Entry 6WJJ (electron microscopy, 3.80 A resolution); this record covers chains A and H of the 12 polymer chains in the assembly.

[Chain A]
Molecule: Protective antigen
Organism: Bacillus anthracis
UniProt: P13423 (PAG_BACAN); the construct has insertions or renumbered stretches relative to UniProt, so the offset changes along the chain: 1-162 = UniProt 33-194; 166-735 = UniProt 195-764
Chain sequence (735 residues; each row starts with the number of its first residue):
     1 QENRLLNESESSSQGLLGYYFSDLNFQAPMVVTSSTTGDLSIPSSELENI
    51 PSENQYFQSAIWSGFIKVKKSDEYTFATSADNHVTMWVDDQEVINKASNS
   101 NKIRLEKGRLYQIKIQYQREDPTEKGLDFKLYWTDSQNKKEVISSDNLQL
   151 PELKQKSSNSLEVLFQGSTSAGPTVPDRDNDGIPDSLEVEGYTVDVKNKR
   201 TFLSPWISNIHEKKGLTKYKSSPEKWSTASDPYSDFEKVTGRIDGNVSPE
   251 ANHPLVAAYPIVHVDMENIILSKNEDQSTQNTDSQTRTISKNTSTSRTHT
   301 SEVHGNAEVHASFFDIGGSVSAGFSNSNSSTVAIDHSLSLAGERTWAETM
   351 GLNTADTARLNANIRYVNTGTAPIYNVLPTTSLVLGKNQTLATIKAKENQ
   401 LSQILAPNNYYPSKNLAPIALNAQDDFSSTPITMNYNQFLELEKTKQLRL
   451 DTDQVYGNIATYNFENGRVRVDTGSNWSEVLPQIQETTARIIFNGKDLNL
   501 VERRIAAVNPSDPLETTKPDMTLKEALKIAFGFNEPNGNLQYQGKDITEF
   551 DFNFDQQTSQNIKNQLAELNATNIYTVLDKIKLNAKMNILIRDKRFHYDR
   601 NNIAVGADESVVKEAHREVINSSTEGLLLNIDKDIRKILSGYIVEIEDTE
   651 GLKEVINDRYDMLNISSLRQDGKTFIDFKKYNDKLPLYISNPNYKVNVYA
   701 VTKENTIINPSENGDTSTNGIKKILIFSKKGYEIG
Unresolved in the structure: 1-173, 276-285, 302-325, 340-344
Differences from the reference sequence: conflict D121 (Asn153 in P13423), L161 (Arg193 in P13423), E162 (Lys194 in P13423), Q166 (Lys195 in P13423), G167 (Arg196 in P13423); insertion (163-165); engineered mutation G245 (Lys274 in P13423), N252 (Arg281 in P13423)
Ion coordination: Ca2+ site 1: D179, D181, I183, E188; Ca2+ site 2: D179, D181, E188, S222, K225, D235

[Chain H]
Molecule: Protective antigen
Organism: Bacillus anthracis
UniProt: P13423 (PAG_BACAN); the construct has insertions or renumbered stretches relative to UniProt, so the offset changes along the chain: 1-162 = UniProt 33-194; 166-735 = UniProt 195-764
Chain sequence (735 residues; numbered 1 to 735; the number before each row is that of its first residue):
     1 QENRLLNESESSSQGLLGYYFSDLNFQAPMVVTSSTTGDLSIPSSELENI
    51 PSENQYFQSAIWSGFIKVKKSDEYTFATSADNHVTMWVDDQEVINKASNS
   101 NKIRLEKGRLYQIKIQYQRENPTEKGLDFKLYWTDSQNKKEVISSDNLQL
   151 PELKQKSSNSLEVLFQGSTSAGPTVPDRDNDGIPDSLEVEGYTVDVKNKR
   201 TFLSPWISNIHEKKGLTKYKSSPEKWSTASDPYSDFEKVTGRIDKNVSPE
   251 ARHPLVAAYPIVHVDMENIILSKNEDQSTQNTDSQTRTISKNTSTSRTHT
   301 SEVHGNAEVHASFFDIGGSVSAGFSNSNSSTVAIDHSLSLAGERTWAETM
   351 GLNTADTARLNANIRYVNTGTAPIYNVLPTTSLVLGKNQTLATIKAKENQ
   401 LSQILAPNNYYPSKNLAPIALNAQDDFSSTPITMNYNQFLELEKTKQLRL
   451 DTDQVYGNIATYNFENGRVRVDTGSNWSEVLPQIQETTARIIFNGKDLNL
   501 VERRIAAVNPSKPLETTKPDMTLKEALKIAFGFNEPNGNLQYQGKDITEF
   551 DFNFDQQTSQNIKNQLAELNATNIYTVLDKIKLNAKMNILIRDKRFHYDR
   601 NNIAVGADESVVKEAHREVINSSTEGLLLNIDKDIRKILSGYIVEIEDTE
   651 GLKEVINDRYDMLNISSLRQDGKTFIDFKKYNDKLPLYISNPNYKVNVYA
   701 VTKENTIINPSENGDTSTNGIKKILIFSKKGYEIG
Unresolved in the structure: 1-173, 275-285, 302-324, 340-344
Differences from the reference sequence: conflict L161 (Arg193 in P13423), E162 (Lys194 in P13423), Q166 (Lys195 in P13423), G167 (Arg196 in P13423); insertion (163-165); engineered mutation K512 (Asp541 in P13423)
Ion coordination: Ca2+ site 1: D179, D181, I183, E188; Ca2+ site 2: D179, D181, E188, S222, D235

[How chain A and chain H interact]
Pairs across the interface (40):
  V194(A) with P513(H), hydrophobic
  V196(A) with P513(H); T516(H)
  K199(A) with V189(H); P223(H); T516(H), hydrogen bond (side chain-backbone); T517(H), hydrogen bond (backbone-side chain); K518(H); D520(H), salt bridge
  R200(A) with R178(H); V189(H); E224(H)
  T201(A) with R178(H), hydrogen bond (backbone-side chain); E224(H), hydrogen bond; P513(H), hydrogen bond (side chain-backbone)
  V239(A) with P513(H)
  T240(A) with P513(H); L514(H), hydrogen bond (backbone-backbone)
  G241(A) with K512(H)
  R242(A) with L514(H)
  D244(A) with Q483(H), hydrogen bond
  G245(A) with Q483(H); E486(H)
  N246(A) with E486(H)
  N252(A) with K512(H)
  S402(A) with V455(H)
  I404(A) with P482(H), hydrophobic
  N415(A) with R449(H)
  L416(A) with S327(H); D451(H)
  A417(A) with T390(H)
  P418(A) with N388(H)
  Q424(A) with T390(H); Q438(H), hydrogen bond
  D425(A) with T393(H), hydrogen bond
  N466(A) with W226(H)
  R468(A) with S475(H), hydrogen bond
  V469(A) with E479(H)
  R470(A) with G474(H); E479(H)
Interface residues without a listed pair, chain A (28 interface residues in all): N198, E465, V471
Interface residues without a listed pair, chain H (34 interface residues in all): D179, N180, D185, S186, P232, N326, T433, V480

[Overview]
Chain A and chain H form an interface of 28 and 34 residues respectively; the contacts include 10 hydrogen
bonds and 1 salt bridge. Polar pairs include K199(A)-D520(H), K199(A)-T516(H) and K199(A)-T517(H). D179(A),
D181(A), I183(A) and E188(A) coordinate Ca2+ site 1.
Chain A is Protective antigen and chain H is Protective antigen, both from Bacillus anthracis; the structure,
Anthrax octamer prechannel bound to full-length lethal factor, was determined by electron microscopy (same
publication as 6VRA).
